Entry 9FAM (electron microscopy, 3.50 A resolution); this record covers chains C and L of the 8 polymer chains in the assembly.

== Chain C ==
Name: Isoform 2 of Gamma-aminobutyric acid receptor subunit gamma-2
Source organism: Homo sapiens
Reference sequence: P18507 (GBRG2_HUMAN); residues 25-428 here correspond to UniProt positions 64-467 (UniProt number = residue number + 39)
Amino-acid sequence (405 residues; each row starts with the number of its first residue):
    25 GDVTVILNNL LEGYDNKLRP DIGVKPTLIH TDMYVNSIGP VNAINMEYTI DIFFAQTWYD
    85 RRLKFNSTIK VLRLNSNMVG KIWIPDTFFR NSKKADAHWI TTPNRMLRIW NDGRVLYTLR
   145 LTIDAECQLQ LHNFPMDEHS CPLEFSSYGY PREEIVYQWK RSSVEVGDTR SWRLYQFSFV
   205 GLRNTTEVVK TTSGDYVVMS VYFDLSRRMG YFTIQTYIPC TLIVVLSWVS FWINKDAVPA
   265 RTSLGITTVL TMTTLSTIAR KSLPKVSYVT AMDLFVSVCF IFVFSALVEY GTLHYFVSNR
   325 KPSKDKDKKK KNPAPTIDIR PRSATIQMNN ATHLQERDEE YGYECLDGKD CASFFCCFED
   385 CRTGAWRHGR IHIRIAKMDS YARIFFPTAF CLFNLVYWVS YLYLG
Unresolved in the structure: 326-368, 386-395
Disulfide bonds: Cys151-Cys165
Covalently attached groups: N-acetylglucosamine (NAG) linked to Asn208
Modified / non-standard residues: Cys380 (S-palmitoyl-L-cysteine; P1L); Cys381 (S-palmitoyl-L-cysteine; P1L); Cys385 (S-palmitoyl-L-cysteine; P1L)
Sequence notes: expression tag (429)
Small-molecule neighbours:
  - phosphatidylglycerol (PGW; (1R)-2-{[(S)-{[(2S)-2,3-dihydroxypropyl]oxy}(hydroxy)phosphoryl]oxy}-1-[(hexadecanoyloxy)methyl]ethyl (9Z)-octadec-9-enoate), molecule 1: Ser280, Ser291, Tyr292, Val293, Leu298, Val300, Ser301, Val302, Phe304, Ile305
  - phosphatidylglycerol (PGW), molecule 2: Thr412, Leu416, Leu419
UniProt features mapped onto this chain:
  - glycosylation (N-linked (GlcNAc...) asparagine): Asn90, Asn208

== Chain L ==
Name: LHFPL tetraspan subfamily member 4 protein
Source organism: Homo sapiens
Reference sequence: Q7Z7J7 (LHPL4_HUMAN); numbering as in UniProt (aligned over 11-203)
Amino-acid sequence (193 residues; each row starts with the number of its first residue):
    11 YHEHYMRNSR AIGVLWAIFT ICFAIINVVV FIQPYWVGDS VSTPKPGYFG LFHYCVGSGL
    71 AGRELTCRGS FTDFSTIPSS AFKAAAFFVL LSMVLILGCI TCFSLFFFCN TATVYKICAW
   131 MQLLAALCLV LGCMIFPDGW DAETIRDMCG AKTGKYSLGD CSVRWAYILA IIGILNALIL
   191 SFLAFVLGNR QTD
Disulfide bonds: Cys109-Cys128, Cys159-Cys171
Small-molecule neighbours:
  - phosphatidylglycerol (PGW; (1R)-2-{[(S)-{[(2S)-2,3-dihydroxypropyl]oxy}(hydroxy)phosphoryl]oxy}-1-[(hexadecanoyloxy)methyl]ethyl (9Z)-octadec-9-enoate), molecule 1: Arg20, Ala27, Ile28, Ile31, Ile110, Phe113, Ser114, Phe116, Phe117, Phe118, Cys119, Thr121, Tyr125
  - phosphatidylglycerol (PGW), molecule 2: Phe81, Thr82, Asp83, Phe84, Ser85, Leu100

== Interface between chain C and chain L ==
Contacting residue pairs (37; chain C residue first):
  His156(C) - Thr82(L)
  His156(C) - Asp83(L)  salt bridge
  Tyr292(C) - Thr82(L)
  Tyr292(C) - Asp83(L)
  Val293(C) - Thr82(L)  hydrogen bond (backbone-backbone)
  Ser377(C) - Lys126(L)
  Phe378(C) - Lys126(L)
  Phe378(C) - Asn199(L)  hydrogen bond (backbone-side chain)
  Phe379(C) - Lys126(L)
  Phe379(C) - Trp130(L)
  Phe379(C) - Phe195(L)  hydrophobic
  Cys380(C) - Leu101(L)
  Cys380(C) - Lys126(L)  hydrogen bond (backbone-side chain)
  Cys380(C) - Trp130(L)
  Cys380(C) - Leu134(L)
  Cys381(C) - Leu105(L)
  Cys381(C) - Lys126(L)
  Cys381(C) - Ile127(L)
  Cys381(C) - Trp130(L)
  Cys381(C) - Met131(L)
  Cys385(C) - Val104(L)
  Cys385(C) - Gly108(L)
  Ser404(C) - Phe118(L)
  Tyr405(C) - Phe118(L)  hydrophobic
  Ile408(C) - Ser114(L)
  Ile408(C) - Phe117(L)  hydrophobic
  Phe409(C) - Thr111(L)
  Phe409(C) - Cys112(L)  hydrophobic
  Phe409(C) - Ser114(L)
  Phe409(C) - Leu115(L)  hydrophobic
  Thr412(C) - Thr111(L)
  Ala413(C) - Thr111(L)
  Leu416(C) - Leu107(L)
  Leu416(C) - Ile110(L)  hydrophobic
  Leu416(C) - Thr111(L)
  Leu428(C) - Ile42(L)
  Leu428(C) - Gln43(L)
Interface residues without a listed pair, chain C (22 interface residues in all): Ser291, Glu383, Val420, Ser424, Tyr425
Interface residues without a listed pair, chain L (27 interface residues in all): Val38, Ser80, Cys119, Cys138

== Summary ==
22 residues of chain C face 27 of chain L across their interface; the contacts include 3 hydrogen bonds and 1
salt bridge. Polar contacts include His156(C)-Asp83(L), Phe378(C)-Asn199(L) and Cys380(C)-Lys126(L).
Phosphatidylglycerol is bound between chain C and chain L. N-acetylglucosamine is covalently linked to
Asn208(C).
Chain C is Isoform 2 of Gamma-aminobutyric acid receptor subunit gamma-2 and chain L is LHFPL tetraspan
subfamily member 4 protein, both from Homo sapiens; the structure, CryoEM structure of human full-length
alpha1beta3gamma2 GABA(A)R in complex with GARLH4, the TMD of Neuroligin2, GABA ..., was determined by
electron microscopy.
